9I86 - chains B and C of the 8 polymer chains in the assembly; structure by electron microscopy, 2.75 A resolution.

[Chain B (and C)]
Molecule: Single-stranded DNA-binding protein
Source organism: Enterobacteria phage PRD1
Notes: chain C of this document is another copy of the same molecule, construct and numbering; everything in this record applies to it too
UniProtKB: P17637 (VP12_BPPRD); residues 1-160 here = UniProt positions 1-160
Sequence (160 residues; row label = number of the first residue in the row):
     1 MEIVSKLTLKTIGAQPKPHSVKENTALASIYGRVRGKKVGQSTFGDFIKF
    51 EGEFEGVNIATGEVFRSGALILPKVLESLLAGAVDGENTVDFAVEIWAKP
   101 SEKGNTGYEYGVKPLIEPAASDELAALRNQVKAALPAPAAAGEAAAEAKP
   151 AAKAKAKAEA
Not modelled in the structure: 136-160
From the paper describing this entry:
  - self-association interface (contacts with another copy of this molecule); pairs are residue here / residue on that copy: Tyr-31/Arg-128, Arg-33/Glu-123, Glu-55/Arg-128
  - binding site for ssDNA poly(dT), 80mer: Lys-6, Lys-10, Gln-15, Phe-44, Lys-103, Tyr-108, Tyr-110
  - mutagenesis - F44A: decreased binding to ssDNA poly(dT), 80mer
  - mutagenesis - K10A/F44A: abolished binding to ssDNA poly(dT), 80mer

[Interface between chain B and chain C]
Residue-residue contacts - 25 pairs, chain B then chain C:
  Met-1(B) / Lys-113(C)  hydrogen bond (backbone-side chain)
  Met-1(B) / Pro-114(C)
  Met-1(B) / Pro-118(C)  hydrophobic
  Glu-2(B) / Lys-99(C)  salt bridge
  Glu-2(B) / Val-112(C)
  Glu-2(B) / Lys-113(C)
  Ile-3(B) / Leu-79(C)  hydrophobic
  Ile-3(B) / Val-112(C)  hydrogen bond (backbone-backbone)
  Ile-3(B) / Pro-114(C)  hydrophobic
  Ser-29(B) / Val-131(C)
  Tyr-31(B) / Leu-124(C)  hydrophobic
  Tyr-31(B) / Arg-128(C)  hydrogen bond
  Tyr-31(B) / Val-131(C)  hydrophobic
  Gly-32(B) / Leu-127(C)
  Arg-33(B) / Glu-123(C)  salt bridge
  Glu-53(B) / Ser-121(C)  hydrogen bond
  Glu-55(B) / Leu-124(C)
  Glu-55(B) / Arg-128(C)  salt bridge
  Arg-66(B) / Pro-118(C)
  Arg-66(B) / Ala-120(C)
  Phe-92(B) / Leu-127(C)
  Glu-95(B) / Leu-135(C)
  Leu-115(B) / Val-131(C)  hydrophobic
  Ile-116(B) / Leu-127(C)  hydrophobic
  Ile-116(B) / Gln-130(C)
Other interface residues (no listed pair), chain B (17 interface residues in all): Phe-54, Asp-91, Ala-93
Other interface residues (no listed pair), chain C (17 interface residues in all): Gly-111, Ala-119

[Summary]
The chain B/chain C interface involves 17 residues from each chain, with 4 hydrogen bonds and 3 salt bridges.
Among the polar pairs are Glu-2(B)/Lys-99(C), Arg-33(B)/Glu-123(C) and Glu-55(B)/Arg-128(C). From the paper: a
binding site for ssDNA poly(dT), 80mer at Lys-6(B), Lys-10(B) and Gln-15(B) among others; F44A of chain B
reduces binding to ssDNA poly(dT), 80mer.
Both chains are Single-stranded DNA-binding protein (Enterobacteria phage PRD1). Entry 9I86
(Enterobacteriaphage PRD1 - P12 protein filament in complex with poly(dT) ssDNA) was determined by electron
microscopy (same publication as 9GFQ).
